PDB entry 3NGQ | X-ray diffraction, 1.80 A resolution | chain A

# Chain A
Name: CCR4-NOT transcription complex subunit 6-like
Source organism: Homo sapiens
Notes: EC 3.1.-.-; fragment: Nuclease Domain
UniProtKB: Q96LI5 (CNO6L_HUMAN); numbering as in UniProt (aligned over 158-555)
Sequence (398 residues; row label = number of the first residue in the row):
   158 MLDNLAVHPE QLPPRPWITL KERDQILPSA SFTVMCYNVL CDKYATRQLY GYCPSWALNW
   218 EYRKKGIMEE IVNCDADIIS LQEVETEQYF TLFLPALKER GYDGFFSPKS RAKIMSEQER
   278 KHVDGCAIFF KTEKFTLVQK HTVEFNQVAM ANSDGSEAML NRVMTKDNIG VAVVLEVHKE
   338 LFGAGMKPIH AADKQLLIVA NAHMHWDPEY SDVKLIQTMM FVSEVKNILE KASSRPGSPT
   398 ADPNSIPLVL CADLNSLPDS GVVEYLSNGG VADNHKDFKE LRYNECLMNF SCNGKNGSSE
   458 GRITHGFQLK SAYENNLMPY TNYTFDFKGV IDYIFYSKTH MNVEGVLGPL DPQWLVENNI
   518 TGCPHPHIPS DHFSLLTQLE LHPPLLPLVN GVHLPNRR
Not modelled in the structure: 158-168, 182-183, 340-350, 389-401, 437-441, 450-456, 542-555
Sequence notes: engineered mutation Glu-501 (Leu in Q96LI5)
Metal / ion sites: Mg2+ site 1 near Glu-240 (its only coordinating residue here); Mg2+ site 2 near Asp-410 (its only coordinating residue here)
UniProt features mapped onto this chain:
  - active site: Asp-410 (Proton donor/acceptor)
  - binding site (Mg(2+)): Glu-240, Asp-410
  - binding site (substrate): Glu-240, Glu-276, His-360, Pro-365, Asn-412, Asn-479, Phe-484
From the paper describing this entry:
  - catalytic residues: Asn-195, Glu-240, Asp-489, His-529
  - Mg2+ coordination: Glu-240, Asp-410, Asn-412, His-529
  - mutagenesis - E240A, N412A, F484A, D489A, H529A: abolished catalytic activity
  - catalytic residues: Asp-410 (proposed by the authors, not directly observed)
  - mutagenesis - P365A: decreased catalytic activity

# Overview
UniProt lists active-site residue Asp-410, Mg2+-binding residues Glu-240 and Asp-410 and 7 substrate-binding
residues. From the paper: catalytic residues Asn-195, Glu-240 and Asp-489 among others; E240A, N412A and
F484A, among others, abolish catalytic activity; 6 substitutions were tested in all.
Chain A is CCR4-NOT transcription complex subunit 6-like (Homo sapiens); the structure, Crystal structure of
the human CNOT6L nuclease domain, was determined by X-ray diffraction together with 3NGN and 3NGO from the
same study.
